6NZH - chains A and B; structure by X-ray diffraction, 2.73 A resolution.

== Chain A (and B) ==
Protein: Non-receptor tyrosine-protein kinase TYK2
From: Homo sapiens
Notes: EC 2.7.10.2; chain B of this document is another copy of the same molecule, construct and numbering; everything in this record applies to it too
UniProtKB: P29597 (TYK2_HUMAN); numbering as in UniProt (aligned over 575-869)
Amino-acid sequence (317 residues; row label = number of the first residue in the row):
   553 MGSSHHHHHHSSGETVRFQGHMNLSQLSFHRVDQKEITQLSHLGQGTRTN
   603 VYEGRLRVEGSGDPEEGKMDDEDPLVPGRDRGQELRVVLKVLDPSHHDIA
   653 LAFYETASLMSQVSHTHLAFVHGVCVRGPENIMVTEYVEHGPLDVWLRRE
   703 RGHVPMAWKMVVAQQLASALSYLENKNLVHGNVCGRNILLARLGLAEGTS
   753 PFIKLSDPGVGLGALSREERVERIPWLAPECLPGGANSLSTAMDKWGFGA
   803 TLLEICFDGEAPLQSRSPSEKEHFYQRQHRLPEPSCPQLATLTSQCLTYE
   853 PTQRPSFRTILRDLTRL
Disordered / not traced: 553-580, 609-636, 786-791, 816-818, 867-869 (chain B: 553-579, 610-635, 748-751, 785-791, 816-817, 868-869)
Differences from the reference sequence: expression tag (553-574)
UniProt features mapped onto this chain:
  - modified residue: Tyr604 (Phosphotyrosine)
  - natural variant: His732 (H732R: In a colorectal adenocarcinoma sample)
Residues lining bound ligands: L9A (6-[(cyclopropanecarbonyl)amino]-N-methyl-4-{[2-(methylsulfonyl)phenyl]amino}pyridine-3-carboxamide): Leu595, Gly596, Gln597, Val603, Val640, Lys642, Ala671, Thr687, Glu688, Tyr689, Val690, Glu691, His692, Gly693, Pro694, Arg738, Asn739, Leu741, Ser758, Asp759

== How chain A and chain B interact ==
Pairs across the interface (17):
  Glu702(A) with Arg607(B), salt bridge; Arg638(B), salt bridge
  His705(A) with Arg607(B); Glu636(B), salt bridge
  Arg744(A) with His692(B); Leu745(B)
  Leu745(A) with Glu691(B)
  Gly746(A) with Glu691(B), hydrogen bond (backbone-side chain)
  Leu747(A) with Arg638(B); Tyr689(B), hydrophobic; Glu691(B), hydrogen bond (backbone-side chain)
  Ala748(A) with Tyr689(B); Glu691(B), hydrogen bond (backbone-side chain)
  Glu749(A) with Leu637(B)
  Gly750(A) with Arg744(B), hydrogen bond (backbone-side chain)
  Thr751(A) with Glu691(B); Arg744(B)
Other interface residues (no listed pair), chain B (10 interface residues in all): Leu592

== Overview ==
The chain A/chain B interface involves 10 residues from each chain, with 4 hydrogen bonds and 3 salt bridges.
Polar pairs include Glu702(A)-Arg607(B), Glu702(A)-Arg638(B) and His705(A)-Glu636(B). Ligands of chain A:
compound L9A.
Both chains are Non-receptor tyrosine-protein kinase TYK2 (Homo sapiens). Entry 6NZH (CRYSTAL STRUCTURE OF
TYROSINE KINASE 2 JH2 (PSEUDO KINASE DOMAIN) COMPLEXED WITH Compound_40 AKA
6-cyclopropaneamido-4-[(2-methanesulfonylphenyl)amino]-N-methylpyridine-3-carboxamide) was determined by X-ray
diffraction, deposited together with 6NZE and 6NZF.
